7B5O - chains I and J of the 3 polymer chains in the assembly; structure by electron microscopy, 2.50 A resolution.

# Chain I
Protein: Cyclin-H
Organism: Homo sapiens
UniProt: P51946 (CCNH_HUMAN); numbering as in UniProt (aligned over 1-323)
Chain sequence (323 residues; row label = number of the first residue in the row):
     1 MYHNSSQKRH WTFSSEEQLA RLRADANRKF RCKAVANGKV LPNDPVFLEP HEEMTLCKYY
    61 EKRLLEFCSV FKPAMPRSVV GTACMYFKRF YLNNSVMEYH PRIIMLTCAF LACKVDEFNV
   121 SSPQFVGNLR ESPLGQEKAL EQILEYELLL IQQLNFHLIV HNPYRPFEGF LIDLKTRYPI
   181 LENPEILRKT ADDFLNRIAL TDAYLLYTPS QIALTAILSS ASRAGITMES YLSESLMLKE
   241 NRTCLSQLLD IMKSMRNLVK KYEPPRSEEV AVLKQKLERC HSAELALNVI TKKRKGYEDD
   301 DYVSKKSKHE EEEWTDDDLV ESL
Not modelled in the structure: 39-41, 285-323
Swiss-Prot annotation at these positions:
  - modified residue: Ser5 (Phosphoserine), Ser132 (Phosphoserine), Ser304 (Phosphoserine), Thr315 (Phosphothreonine), Ser322 (Phosphoserine)

# Chain J
Protein: Cyclin-dependent kinase 7
Organism: Homo sapiens
Notes: EC 2.7.11.22, 2.7.11.23
UniProt: P50613 (CDK7_HUMAN); numbering as in UniProt (aligned over 1-346)
Chain sequence (391 residues; each row starts with the number of its first residue; numbers below 1 keep their minus sign (Met-44 is residue -44)):
   -44 MASWSHPQFE KGGGSGGGSG GGSWSHPQFE KSGGGSENLY FQSNAMALDV KSRAKRYEKL
    16 DFLGEGQFAT VYKARDKNTN QIVAIKKIKL GHRSEAKDGI NRTALREIKL LQELSHPNII
    76 GLLDAFGHKS NISLVFDFME TDLEVIIKDN SLVLTPSHIK AYMLMTLQGL EYLHQHWILH
   136 RDLKPNNLLL DENGVLKLAD FGLAKSFGSP NRAYTHQVVT RWYRAPELLF GARMYGVGVD
   196 MWAVGCILAE LLLRVPFLPG DSDLDQLTRI FETLGTPTEE QWPDMCSLPD YVTFKSFPGI
   256 PLHHIFSAAG DDLLDLIQGL FLFNPCARIT ATQALKMKYF SNRPGPTPGC QLPRPNCPVE
   316 TLKEQSNPAL AIKRKRTEAL EQGGLPKKLI F
Not modelled in the structure: -44 to 9, 46-50, 312-346
Construct notes: initiating methionine (-44); expression tag (-43 to 0)
Small-molecule neighbours: ICEC0942 (I74; (3R,4R)-4-[[[7-[(phenylmethyl)amino]-3-propan-2-yl-pyrazolo[1,5-a]pyrimidin-5-yl]amino]methyl]piperidin-3-ol): Leu18, Val26, Ala39, Lys41, Ile75, Phe91, Asp92, Phe93, Met94, Glu95, Thr96, Asp97, Val100, Asn141, Asn142, Leu144, Ala154
Swiss-Prot annotation at these positions:
  - active site: Asp137 (Proton acceptor)
  - binding site (ATP): Leu18 to Val26, Lys41
  - modified residue: Ala2 (N-acetylalanine), Ser7 (Phosphoserine), Ser164 (Phosphoserine), Thr170 (Phosphothreonine), Ser321 (Phosphoserine)
Reported in the primary citation:
  - binding site for ICEC0942: Met94, Asn142
  - specificity-determining residues: Leu18 (proposed by the authors, not directly observed)
  - contacts within the chain: Asn142-Asp155 (proposed by the authors, not directly observed)

# How chain I and chain J interact
Pairs across the interface (46):
  Met1(I) with His131(J); Trp132(J)
  Asn4(I) with Tyr127(J); His131(J), hydrogen bond
  Ser5(I) with Glu68(J)
  Ser6(I) with Glu68(J), hydrogen bond
  Phe110(I) with Asp53(J)
  Leu111(I) with Leu60(J), hydrophobic
  Lys114(I) with Asp53(J), hydrogen bond (side chain-backbone); Gly54(J); Ile55(J), hydrogen bond (side chain-backbone); Arg57(J); Leu60(J); Lys64(J)
  Val115(I) with Lys64(J), hydrogen bond (backbone-side chain)
  Asp116(I) with Arg167(J), hydrogen bond (backbone-side chain)
  Glu117(I) with Arg61(J), salt bridge; Lys64(J), salt bridge; Lys160(J)
  Val120(I) with Arg57(J), hydrogen bond (backbone-side chain)
  Ser122(I) with Lys52(J), hydrogen bond (side chain-backbone); Asp53(J), hydrogen bond
  Leu144(I) with Lys52(J); Asp53(J); Gly54(J)
  Glu147(I) with Gly54(J); Ile55(J), hydrogen bond (side chain-backbone)
  Leu148(I) with Ile55(J); Gly82(J); His83(J)
  Ile151(I) with Ile55(J), hydrophobic; Leu60(J), hydrophobic
  Gln152(I) with Gly82(J), hydrogen bond (side chain-backbone)
  Asn155(I) with Gln67(J)
  Phe156(I) with Ile63(J); Gln67(J), hydrogen bond (backbone-side chain); Ala80(J); Phe81(J); Ile87(J), hydrophobic
  His157(I) with Gln67(J)
  Leu158(I) with Leu60(J), hydrophobic; Ile63(J), hydrophobic; Lys64(J)
  Ile159(I) with Lys64(J); Glu68(J)
  Arg165(I) with Ser164(J), hydrogen bond
Other interface residues (no listed pair), chain I (26 interface residues in all): Asn119, Leu140, His161
Other interface residues (no listed pair), chain J (26 interface residues in all): Lys84, Ser85, Gln130, Ala159

# Overview
The chain I/chain J interface involves 26 residues from each chain; the contacts include 13 hydrogen bonds and
2 salt bridges. Polar pairs include Glu117(I)-Arg61(J), Glu117(I)-Lys64(J) and Asn4(I)-His131(J). Chain J
binds ICEC0942. The paper reports a binding site for ICEC0942 at Met94(J) and Asn142(J); the specificity
determinant Leu18(J).
Here chain I is Cyclin-H and chain J is Cyclin-dependent kinase 7, both from Homo sapiens. Entry 7B5O (Cryo-EM
structure of the human CAK bound to ICEC0942 at 2.5 Angstroms resolution) was determined by electron
microscopy, deposited together with 7B5Q.
